3OEH - chains D and G of the 9 polymer chains in the assembly; structure by X-ray diffraction, 3.00 A resolution.

== Chain D ==
Protein: ATP synthase subunit beta
Source organism: Saccharomyces cerevisiae
Notes: EC 3.6.3.14
UniProt: P00830 (ATPB_YEAST); residues 3-478 here correspond to UniProt positions 36-511 (UniProt number = residue number + 33)
Sequence (484 residues; each row starts with the number of its first residue; numbers below 1 keep their minus sign (Ala-5 is residue -5)):
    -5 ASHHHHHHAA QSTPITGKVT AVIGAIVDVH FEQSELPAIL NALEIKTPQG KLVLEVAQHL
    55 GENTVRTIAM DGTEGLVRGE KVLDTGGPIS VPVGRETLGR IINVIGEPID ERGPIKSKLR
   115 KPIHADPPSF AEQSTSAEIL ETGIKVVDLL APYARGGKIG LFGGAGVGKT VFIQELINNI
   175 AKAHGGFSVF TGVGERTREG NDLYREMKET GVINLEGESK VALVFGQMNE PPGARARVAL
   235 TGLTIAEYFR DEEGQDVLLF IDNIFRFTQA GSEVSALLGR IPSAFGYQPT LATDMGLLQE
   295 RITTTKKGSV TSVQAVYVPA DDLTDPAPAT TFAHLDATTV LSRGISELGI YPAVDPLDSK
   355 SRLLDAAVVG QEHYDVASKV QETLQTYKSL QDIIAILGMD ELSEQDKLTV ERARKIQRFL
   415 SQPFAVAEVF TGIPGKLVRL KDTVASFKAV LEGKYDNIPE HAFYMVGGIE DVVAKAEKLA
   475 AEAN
Disordered / not traced: -5 to 5, 476-478
Construct notes: expression tag (-5 to 2); engineered mutation Phe279 (Val312 in P00830)
Ion coordination: Mg2+: Thr164 (together with AMP-PNP)
Ligand contacts: AMP-PNP (ANP; phosphoaminophosphonic acid-adenylate ester): Gly158, Ala159, Gly160, Val161, Gly162, Lys163, Thr164, Val165, Glu189, Arg190, Tyr311, Tyr345, Phe418, Ala421, Phe424, Thr425
Curated features (UniProtKB/Swiss-Prot):
  - binding site (ATP): Gly157 to Thr164
  - modified residue: Thr79 (Phosphothreonine), Thr204 (Phosphothreonine), Ser340 (Phosphoserine)

== Chain G ==
Protein: ATP synthase subunit gamma
Source organism: Saccharomyces cerevisiae
Notes: EC 3.6.3.14
UniProt: P38077 (ATPG_YEAST); residues 1-278 here correspond to UniProt positions 34-311 (UniProt number = residue number + 33)
Sequence (278 residues; row label = number of the first residue in the row):
     1 ATLKEVEMRL KSIKNIEKIT KTMKIVASTR LSKAEKAKIS AKKMDEAEQL FYKNAETKNL
    61 DVEATETGAP KELIVAITSD KGLCGSIHSQ LAKAVRRHLN DQPNADIVTI GDKIKMQLLR
   121 THPNNIKLSI NGIGKDAPTF QESALIADKL LSVMKAGTYP KISIFYNDPV SSLSFEPSEK
   181 PIFNAKTIEQ SPSFGKFEID TDANVPRDLF EYTLANQMLT AMAQGYAAEI SARRNAMDNA
   241 SKNAGDMINR YSILYNRTRQ AVITNELVDI ITGASSLG
Disordered / not traced: 61-70, 277-278

== How chain D and chain G interact ==
Contacting residue pairs (16):
  Ile275(D) - Ala274(G)  hydrophobic
  Pro276(D) - Gly273(G)
  Ala278(D) - Glu266(G)
  Phe279(D) - Glu266(G)  hydrogen bond (backbone-side chain)
  Asp315(D) - Lys4(G)
  Asp316(D) - Lys4(G)
  Asp386(D) - Asn15(G)  hydrogen bond
  Ile387(D) - Ile19(G)  hydrophobic
  Ile390(D) - Ile16(G)  hydrophobic
  Ile390(D) - Ile19(G)  hydrophobic
  Ile390(D) - Leu83(G)
  Leu391(D) - Ile19(G)  hydrophobic
  Leu391(D) - Met23(G)  hydrophobic
  Asp394(D) - Lys135(G)
  Glu395(D) - Arg30(G)  salt bridge
  Glu395(D) - Lys81(G)  salt bridge
Other interface residues (no listed pair), chain D (16 interface residues in all): Arg274, Ser277, Ala314, Glu398
Other interface residues (no listed pair), chain G (15 interface residues in all): Val26, Asp269, Ile270

== Overview ==
Chain D and chain G form an interface of 16 and 15 residues respectively, with 2 hydrogen bonds and 2 salt
bridges. Among the polar pairs are Glu395(D)-Arg30(G), Glu395(D)-Lys81(G) and Phe279(D)-Glu266(G). Bound to
chain D: AMP-PNP. From UniProt: 8 ATP-binding residues on chain D.
Chain D is ATP synthase subunit beta and chain G is ATP synthase subunit gamma, both from Saccharomyces
cerevisiae; the structure, Structure of four mutant forms of yeast F1 ATPase: beta-V279F, was determined by
X-ray diffraction (same publication as 3OE7 and 3OFN).
